9BOZ - chains A and E of the 5 polymer chains in the assembly; structure by electron microscopy, 3.84 A resolution.

# Chain A
Name: Glycine receptor subunit alpha-3
Source organism: Homo sapiens
UniProtKB: O75311 (GLRA3_HUMAN); residues 1-431 here correspond to UniProt positions 34-464 (UniProt number = residue number + 33)
Amino-acid sequence (422 residues; numbered 1 to 431; 9 numbers in that range are skipped by the numbering (no residue carries them; nothing is unmodelled there); the number before each row is that of its first residue):
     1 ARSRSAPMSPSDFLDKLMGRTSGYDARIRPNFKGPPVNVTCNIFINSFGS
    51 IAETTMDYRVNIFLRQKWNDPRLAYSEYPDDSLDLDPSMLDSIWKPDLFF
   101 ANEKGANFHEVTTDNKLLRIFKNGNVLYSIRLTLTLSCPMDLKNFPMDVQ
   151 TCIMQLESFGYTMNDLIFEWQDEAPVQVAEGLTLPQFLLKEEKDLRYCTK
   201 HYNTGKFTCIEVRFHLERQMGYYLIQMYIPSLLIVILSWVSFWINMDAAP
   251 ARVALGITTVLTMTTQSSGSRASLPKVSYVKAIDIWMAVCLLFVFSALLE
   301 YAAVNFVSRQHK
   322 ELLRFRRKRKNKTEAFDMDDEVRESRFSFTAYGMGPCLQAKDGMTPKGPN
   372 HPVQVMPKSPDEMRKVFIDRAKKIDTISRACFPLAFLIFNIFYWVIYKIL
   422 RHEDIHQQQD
Unresolved in the structure: 1-8, 322-385, 427-431
Disulfides: Cys-138/Cys-152, Cys-198/Cys-209
Glycans and other covalent adducts: N-acetylglucosamine (NAG) linked to Asn-38
Curated features (UniProtKB/Swiss-Prot):
  - binding site (Zn(2+)): Glu-192, Asp-194, His-215
  - binding site (strychnine): Tyr-202 to Phe-207
  - site: Leu-261 (Important for obstruction of the ion pore in the closed conformation)
  - modified residue: Ser-346 (Phosphoserine)
  - glycosylation: Asn-38 (N-linked (GlcNAc...) asparagine)

# Chain E
Name: Glycine receptor subunit beta, Green fluorescent protein
Source organism: Homo sapiens
UniProtKB: chimeric construct of P48167, A0A9X4KGN5: residues 3-333 from P48167 (GLRB_HUMAN) positions 25-355 (UniProt number = residue number + 22); residues 333-342 from A0A9X4KGN5 positions 9-248 (offset varies); residues 342-475 from P48167 (GLRB_HUMAN) positions 400-497 (UniProt number = residue number + 22)
Amino-acid sequence (680 residues; row label = number of the first residue in the row; note: 110 numbers in that range are skipped by the numbering (no residue carries them; nothing is unmodelled there); a row labelled like 333A-333Z holds insertion residues (333A, then the next letters in order)):
     3 KSSKKGKGKKKQYLCPSQQSAEDLARVPANSTSNILNRLLVSYDPRIRPN
    53 FKGIPVDVVVNIFINSFGSIQETTMDYRVNIFLRQKWNDPRLKLPSDFRG
   103 SDALTVDPTMYKCLWKPDLFFANEKSANFHDVTQENILLFIFRDGDVLVS
   153 MRLSITLSCPLDLTLFPMDTQRCKMQLESFGYTTDDLRFIWQSGDPVQLE
   203 KIALPQFDIKKEDIEYGNCTKYYKGTGYYTCVEVIFTLRRQVGFYMMGVY
   253 APTLLIVVLSWLSFWINPDASAARVPLGIFSVLSLASECTTLAAELPKVS
   303 YVKALDVWLIACLLFGFASLVEYAVVQVMLN
333A-333Z GGSSAAAVSKGEELFTGVVPILVELD
334A-334Z GDVNGHKFSVSGEGEGDATYGKLTLK
335A-335Z FICTTGKLPVPWPTLVTTFSYGVQCF
336A-336Z SRYPDHMKQHDFFKSAMPEGYVQERT
337A-337Z IFFKDDGNYKTRAEVKFEGDTLVNRI
338A-338Z ELKGIDFKEDGNILGHKLEYNYNSHN
339A-339Z VYIMADKQKNGIKVNFKIRHNIEDGS
340A-340Z VQLADHYQQNTPIGDGPVLLPDNHYL
341A-341Z STQSALSKDPNEKRDHMVLLEFVTAA
342A-342Z GITHGMDELYKSGSGSGVGETRCKKV
343A-343Z CTSKSDLRSNDFSIVGSLPRDFELSN
344A-344Z YDCYGKPIEVNNGLGKSQAKNNKKPP
345A-345E PAKPV
   444 IPTAAKRIDLYARALFPFCFLFFNVIYWSIYL
Unresolved in the structure: 3-28, 333A-333Z, 334A-334Z, 335A-335Z, 336A-336Z, 337A-337Z, 338A-338Z, 339A-339Z, 340A-340Z, 341A-341Z, 342A-342Z, 343A-343Z, 344A-344Z, 345A-345E
Construct notes: linker (333A-333G, 342N-342Q); conflict Phe-335S (Leu72 in A0A9X4KGN5), Ser-335T (Thr73 in A0A9X4KGN5), His-342D (Leu239 in A0A9X4KGN5)
Disulfides: Cys-161/Cys-175, Cys-221/Cys-233
Glycans and other covalent adducts: N-acetylglucosamine (NAG) linked to Asn-220
Curated features (UniProtKB/Swiss-Prot):
  - binding site (glycine): Arg-86, Ser-152, Thr-228
  - site: Leu-285 (Important for obstruction of the ion pore in the closed conformation)
  - glycosylation (N-linked (GlcNAc...) asparagine): Asn-32, Asn-220

# Interface between chain A and chain E
Contacting residue pairs (64; chain A residue first):
  Pro-10(A) / Ile-49(E)  hydrophobic
  Pro-10(A) / Phe-53(E)  hydrophobic
  Ser-11(A) / Asp-46(E)
  Asn-46(A) / Ala-124(E)
  Phe-63(A) / Phe-182(E)  hydrophobic
  Arg-65(A) / Tyr-225(E)
  Arg-65(A) / Thr-228(E)  hydrogen bond
  Tyr-78(A) / Phe-53(E)
  Tyr-78(A) / Lys-54(E)  hydrogen bond
  Asp-84(A) / Tyr-184(E)
  Asp-84(A) / Asp-188(E)
  Asp-86(A) / Arg-48(E)
  Asp-86(A) / Tyr-184(E)
  Ser-88(A) / Arg-48(E)
  Met-89(A) / Arg-48(E)
  His-109(A) / Ser-128(E)
  Val-111(A) / Leu-121(E)
  Val-111(A) / Phe-123(E)  hydrophobic
  Val-111(A) / Ala-129(E)  hydrophobic
  Val-111(A) / Phe-131(E)
  Val-111(A) / Leu-155(E)  hydrophobic
  Thr-112(A) / Leu-121(E)  hydrogen bond (side chain-backbone)
  Thr-112(A) / Phe-131(E)
  Thr-112(A) / Met-153(E)
  Thr-112(A) / Leu-155(E)
  Thr-113(A) / Asp-120(E)
  Thr-113(A) / Leu-121(E)
  Asp-114(A) / Asp-120(E)
  Asn-115(A) / Phe-182(E)
  Lys-116(A) / Phe-182(E)
  Leu-117(A) / Phe-182(E)
  Leu-117(A) / Gly-183(E)
  Leu-117(A) / Thr-228(E)
  Leu-117(A) / Tyr-231(E)
  Arg-119(A) / Thr-228(E)  hydrogen bond (side chain-backbone)
  Ser-129(A) / Phe-182(E)
  Arg-131(A) / Ala-124(E)
  Gln-177(A) / Lys-226(E)  hydrogen bond (side chain-backbone)
  Pro-185(A) / Lys-300(E)
  Gln-186(A) / Lys-300(E)
  Gln-219(A) / Ser-302(E)  hydrogen bond
  Tyr-222(A) / Lys-300(E)
  Tyr-222(A) / Val-301(E)
  Tyr-222(A) / Ser-302(E)
  Tyr-223(A) / Lys-300(E)  hydrogen bond
  Gln-226(A) / Ala-295(E)
  Leu-233(A) / Phe-319(E)
  Ile-236(A) / Phe-319(E)  hydrophobic
  Leu-237(A) / Phe-319(E)
  Leu-237(A) / Leu-322(E)  hydrophobic
  Val-240(A) / Leu-322(E)  hydrophobic
  Val-240(A) / Val-323(E)  hydrophobic
  Val-240(A) / Ala-326(E)  hydrophobic
  Asn-245(A) / Gln-329(E)  hydrogen bond
  Asn-245(A) / Asn-333(E)
  Ala-248(A) / Ser-273(E)
  Ala-251(A) / Ala-274(E)  hydrophobic
  Ala-251(A) / Val-277(E)
  Leu-255(A) / Val-277(E)  hydrophobic
  Leu-255(A) / Ile-281(E)  hydrophobic
  Leu-255(A) / Leu-322(E)  hydrophobic
  Thr-258(A) / Ile-281(E)
  Thr-258(A) / Leu-285(E)
  Thr-262(A) / Leu-285(E)
Interface residues without a listed pair, chain A (48 interface residues in all): Phe-44, Asn-61, Asp-80, Glu-110, Leu-127, Gly-221, Ile-229, Ile-244, Pro-250, Gln-266
Interface residues without a listed pair, chain E (49 interface residues in all): Met-77, Phe-122, Glu-126, Lys-127, Thr-185, Val-284, Ala-288, Asp-308, Ile-312, Leu-315, Leu-316, Tyr-325

# Overview
The interface between chain A and chain E involves 48 residues on one side and 49 on the other; the contacts
include 8 hydrogen bonds. Polar pairs include Arg-65(A)/Thr-228(E), Tyr-78(A)/Lys-54(E) and
Thr-112(A)/Leu-121(E). Covalently linked N-acetylglucosamine: at Asn-38(A). Covalently linked
N-acetylglucosamine: at Asn-220(E).
Here chain A is Glycine receptor subunit alpha-3 and chain E is Glycine receptor subunit beta, Green
fluorescent protein, both from Homo sapiens. Entry 9BOZ (Cryo-EM structure of human Glycine Receptor
alpha3-beta heteromer in presence of glycine) was determined by electron microscopy together with 9BOY and
9BP7 from the same study.
